PDB entry 8EF5 | electron microscopy, 3.30 A resolution | chains B and E of the 7 polymer chains in the assembly

# Chain B
Protein: Guanine nucleotide-binding protein G(I)/G(S)/G(T) subunit beta-1
From: Rattus norvegicus
UniProtKB: P54311 (GBB1_RAT); residue numbers follow UniProt; this construct covers 2-340
Sequence (353 residues; row label = number of the first residue in the row; numbers below 1 keep their minus sign (Met-12 is residue -12)):
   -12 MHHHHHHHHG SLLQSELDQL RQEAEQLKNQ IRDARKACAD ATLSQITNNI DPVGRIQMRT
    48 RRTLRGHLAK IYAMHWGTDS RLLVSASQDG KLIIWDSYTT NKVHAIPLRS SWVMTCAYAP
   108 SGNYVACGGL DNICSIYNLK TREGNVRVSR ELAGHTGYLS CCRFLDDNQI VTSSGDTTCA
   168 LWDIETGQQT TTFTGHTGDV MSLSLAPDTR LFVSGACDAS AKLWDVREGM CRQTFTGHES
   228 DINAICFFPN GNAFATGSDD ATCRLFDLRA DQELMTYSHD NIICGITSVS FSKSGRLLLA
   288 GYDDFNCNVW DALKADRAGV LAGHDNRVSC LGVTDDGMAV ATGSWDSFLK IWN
Not modelled in the structure: -12 to 4
Construct notes: expression tag (-12 to 1)
Curated features (UniProtKB/Swiss-Prot):
  - modified residue: Ser2 (N-acetylserine), His266 (Phosphohistidine)

# Chain E
Protein: scFv16
From: synthetic construct
Notes: antibody fragment or engineered binder
Sequence (248 residues; each row starts with the number of its first residue):
     1 MVQLVESGGG LVQPGGSRKL SCSASGFAFS SFGMHWVRQA PEKGLEWVAY ISSGSGTIYY
    61 ADTVKGRFTI SRDDPKNTLF LQMTSLRSED TAMYYCVRSI YYYGSSPFDF WGQGTTLTVS
   121 AGGGGSGGGG SGGGGSADIV MTQATSSVPV TPGESVSISC RSSKSLLHSN GNTYLYWFLQ
   181 RPGQSPQLLI YRMSNLASGV PDRFSGSGSG TAFTLTISRL EAEDVGVYYC MQHLEYPLTF
   241 GAGTKLEL
Not modelled in the structure: 1, 122-137
Cystine bridges: Cys160-Cys230

# Chain B / chain E interface
Pairs across the interface (13):
  Asp66(B) with Tyr103(E)
  Arg68(B) with Tyr103(E)
  Leu69(B) with Tyr103(E), hydrophobic
  Val90(B) with Tyr102(E), hydrophobic
  His91(B) with Tyr102(E)
  Lys127(B) with Gly104(E), hydrogen bond (side chain-backbone)
  Arg129(B) with Val2(E); Arg98(E), hydrogen bond (backbone-side chain)
  Glu130(B) with Gly26(E); Phe27(E); Ala28(E); Phe32(E)
  Gly131(B) with Phe32(E)
Other interface residues (no listed pair), chain B (12 interface residues in all): Asp83, Leu126, Asn132
Other interface residues (no listed pair), chain E (12 interface residues in all): Ser31, Ile100, Ser198

# Overview
Chain B and chain E each contribute 12 residues to their interface, with 2 hydrogen bonds. Among the polar
pairs are Lys127(B)-Gly104(E) and Arg129(B)-Arg98(E).
Here chain B is Guanine nucleotide-binding protein G(I)/G(S)/G(T) subunit beta-1 (Rattus norvegicus) and chain
E is scFv16 (synthetic construct). Entry 8EF5 (Fentanyl-bound mu-opioid receptor-Gi complex) was determined by
electron microscopy, deposited together with 8EF6, 8EFB, 8EFL, 8EFO and 8EFQ.
